PDB entry 4JI7 | X-ray diffraction, 3.50 A resolution | chains A and Q of the 21 polymer chains in the assembly

Chain A:
Molecule: 16S rRNA
Organism: Thermus thermophilus
Sequence (1522 nucleotides; numbered 0 to 1544 plus 19 insertion-coded residues; 42 numbers in that range are skipped by the numbering (no residue carries them; nothing is unmodelled there); the number before each row is that of its first residue; a row labelled like 190A-190L holds insertion residues (190A, then the next letters in order); numbering starts at 0):
     0 UUUGUUGGAG AGUUUGAUCC UGGCUCAGGG UGAACGCUGG CGGCGUGCCU AAGACAUGCA
    60 AGUCGUGCGG G
    73 CCGCGGGGUU UU
    88 ACUCCG
    95 UGGUC
   101 AGCGGCGGAC GGGUGAGUAA CGCGUGGGU
  129A G
   130 ACCUACCCGG AAGAGGGGGA CAACCCGGGG AAACUCGGGC UAAUCCCCCA UGUGGACCCG
   190 C
190A-190L CCCUUGGGGUGU
   191 GUCCAAAGGG CUUU
   216 GCCCGCUUCC GGAUGGGCCC GCGUCCCAUC AGCUAGUUGG UGGGGUAAUG GCCCACCAAG
   276 GCGACGACGG GUAGCCGGUC UGAGAGGAUG GCCGGCCACA GGGGCACUGA GACACGGGCC
   336 CCACUCCUAC GGGAGGCAGC AGUUAGGAAU CUUCCGCAAU GGGCGCAAGC CUGACGGAGC
   396 GACGCCGCUU GGAGGAAGAA GCCCUUCGGG GUGUAAACUC CUGAA
   442 CCCGGGACGA AACCCCCGAC GA
   474 GGGGACUGAC GGUACCGGG
   494 GUAAUAGCGC CGGCCAACUC CGUGCCAGCA GCCGCGGUAA UACGGAGGGC GCGAGCGUUA
   554 CCCGGAUUCA CUGGGCGUAA AGGGCGUGUA GGCGGCCUGG GGCGUCCCAU GUGAAAGACC
   614 ACGGCUCAAC CGUGGGGGAG CGUGGGAUAC GCUCAGGCUA GACGGUGGGA GAGGGUGGUG
   674 GAAUUCCCGG AGUAGCGGUG AAAUGCGCAG AUACCGGGAG GAACGCCGAU GGCGAAGGCA
   734 GCCACCUGGU CCACCCGUGA CGCUGAGGCG CGAAAGCGUG GGGAGCAAAC CGGAUUAGAU
   794 ACCCGGGUAG UCCACGCCCU AAACGAUGCG CGCUAGGUCU CUGGGUCU
   848 CCUGGGGGCC GAAGCUAACG CGUUAAGCGC GCCGCCUGGG GAGUACGGCC GCAAGGCUGA
   908 AACUCAAAGG AAUUGACGGG GGCCCGCACA AGCGGUGGAG CAUGUGGUUU AAUUCGAAGX
   968 AACGCGAAGA ACCUUACCAG GCCUUGACAU GCUAGG
 1003A G
  1004 AACCCGGGUG AAAGCCUGGG GUGCCCC
1030A-1030D GCGA
  1031 GGGGAGCCCU AGCACAGGUG CUGCAUGGCC GUCGUCAGCU CGUGCCGUGA GGUGUUGGGU
  1091 UAAGUCCCGC AACGAGCGCA ACCCCCGCCG UUAGUUGCCA GCGGUUCGGC CGGGCACUCU
  1151 AACGGGACUG CCCGCGAAA
  1171 GCGGGAGGAA GGAGGGGACG ACGUCUGGUC AGCAUGGCCC UUACGGCCUG GGCGACACAC
  1231 GUGCUACAAU GCCCACUACA AAGCGAUGCC ACCCGGCAAC GGGGAGCUAA UCGCAAAAAG
  1291 GUGGGCCCAG UUCGGAUUGG GGUCUGCAAC CCGACCCCAU GAAGCCGGAA UCGCUAGUAA
  1351 UCGCGGAUCA G
 1361A C
  1362 CAUGCCGCGG UGAAUACGUU CCCGGGCCUU GUACACACXG CCXGUXACGC CAUGGGAGCG
  1422 GGCUCUACCC GAAGUCGCCG GG
  1446 AGCCUACGGG
  1459 CAGGCGCCGA GGGUAGGGCC CGUGACUGGG GCGAAGUCGU AACAAGGUAG CUGUACCGGA
  1519 AGGUGCGGCU GGAUCCACUC CUUUCU
Unresolved in the structure: 0-2, 1534-1538
Differences from the reference sequence: conflict C1534 (A2157 in M26923.1), A1535 (C2158 in M26923.1)
Modified / non-standard residues: PSU (pseudouridine-5'-monophosphate) at position 516, 7MG (7N-methyl-8-hydroguanosine-5'-monophosphate) at position 527, M2G (N2-dimethylguanosine-5'-monophosphate) at position 966, 5MC (5-methylcytidine-5'-monophosphate) at position 967, 2MG (2N-methylguanosine-5'-monophosphate) at position 1207, 5MC (5-methylcytidine-5'-monophosphate) at position 1400, 4OC (4n,o2'-methylcytidine-5'-monophosphate) at position 1402, 5MC (5-methylcytidine-5'-monophosphate) at position 1404, 5MC (5-methylcytidine-5'-monophosphate) at position 1407, UR3 (3-methyluridine-5'-monophoshate) at position 1498, MA6 (6N-dimethyladenosine-5'-monophoshate) at position 1518, MA6 (6N-dimethyladenosine-5'-monophoshate) at position 1519, PSU (pseudouridine-5'-monophosphate) at position 1540, PSU (pseudouridine-5'-monophosphate) at position 1541
Metal / ion sites: Mg2+ site 1 near U12 (its only coordinating residue here); Mg2+ site 2: G15, U920; Mg2+ site 3: C58, U387; Mg2+ site 4: A59, U387; Mg2+ site 5 near G61 (its only coordinating residue here); Mg2+ site 6 near U83 (its only coordinating residue here); Mg2+ site 7: G107, G324; Mg2+ site 8 near A109 (its only coordinating residue here); Mg2+ site 9: C110, G377; Mg2+ site 10 near G111 (its only coordinating residue here); Mg2+ site 11: G117, G289; Mg2+ site 12: C121, G124, U125, G236; 98 more Mg2+ sites not listed
Reported in the primary citation:
  - conformationally variable residues (order/disorder transition, register shift): A1408, C1409, G1410 to G1415, G1491, A1492, A1493, G1494
  - mutagenesis - C1490U: increased growth

Chain Q:
Name: Ribosomal protein S17
Organism: Thermus thermophilus
Reference sequence: Q5SHP7 (RS17_THET8); residue numbers follow UniProt; this construct covers 1-105
Chain sequence (105 residues; numbered 1 to 105; the number before each row is that of its first residue):
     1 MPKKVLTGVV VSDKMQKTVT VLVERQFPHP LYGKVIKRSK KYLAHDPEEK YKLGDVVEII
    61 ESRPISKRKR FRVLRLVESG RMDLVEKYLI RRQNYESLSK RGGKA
Unresolved in the structure: 1, 101-105
Metal / ion sites: Mg2+: Ser39 (shared with C280(A) of chain A)

How chain A and chain Q interact:
Pairs across the interface (86):
  G127(A) - Pro2(Q)  hydrogen bond to the sugar
  G127(A) - Glu61(Q)  hydrogen bond to the base
  G128(A) - Pro2(Q)  sugar contact
  G128(A) - Lys3(Q)  hydrogen bond to the phosphate
  G128(A) - Glu61(Q)  sugar contact
  U129(A) - Lys3(Q)  salt bridge to the phosphate
  A130(A) - Arg63(Q)  salt bridge to the phosphate
  A130(A) - Pro64(Q)  base contact
  U190E(A) - Ser62(Q)  base contact
  U190E(A) - Arg63(Q)  hydrogen bond to the base
  U190E(A) - Arg72(Q)  hydrogen bond to the base
  G190F(A) - Arg63(Q)  hydrogen bond to the base
  C234(A) - Pro64(Q)  sugar contact
  C234(A) - Arg70(Q)  hydrogen bond to the phosphate
  C235(A) - Glu61(Q)  hydrogen bond to the sugar
  C235(A) - Arg70(Q)  salt bridge to the phosphate
  C235(A) - Phe71(Q)  sugar contact
  G236(A) - Lys4(Q)  hydrogen bond to the sugar
  G236(A) - Lys40(Q)  salt bridge to the phosphate
  G236(A) - Tyr42(Q)  hydrogen bond to the phosphate
  C237(A) - Arg25(Q)  hydrogen bond to the phosphate
  C237(A) - Lys40(Q)  salt bridge to the phosphate
  C237(A) - Tyr42(Q)  phosphate contact
  G238(A) - Arg25(Q)  salt bridge to the phosphate
  A246(A) - Leu98(Q)  hydrogen bond to the sugar
  A246(A) - Ser99(Q)  hydrogen bond to the sugar
  G247(A) - Ser99(Q)  phosphate contact
  G247(A) - Lys100(Q)  salt bridge to the phosphate
  U253(A) - Met15(Q)  sugar contact
  U253(A) - Lys67(Q)  salt bridge to the phosphate
  G254(A) - Met15(Q)  sugar contact
  G254(A) - Gln16(Q)  hydrogen bond to the base
  G254(A) - Thr18(Q)  hydrogen bond to the sugar
  G254(A) - Ser66(Q)  hydrogen bond to the phosphate
  G254(A) - Lys67(Q)  phosphate contact
  G254(A) - Arg68(Q)  phosphate contact
  G254(A) - Lys69(Q)  hydrogen bond to the phosphate
  G255(A) - Gln16(Q)  sugar contact
  G255(A) - Lys17(Q)  hydrogen bond to the phosphate
  G255(A) - Ile65(Q)  phosphate contact
  G255(A) - Ser66(Q)  phosphate contact
  G255(A) - Lys69(Q)  salt bridge to the phosphate
  U256(A) - Lys17(Q)  salt bridge to the phosphate
  U264(A) - Arg63(Q)  sugar contact
  U264(A) - Pro64(Q)  hydrogen bond to the sugar
  G265(A) - Pro64(Q)  sugar contact
  G265(A) - Ile65(Q)  sugar contact
  G265(A) - Ser66(Q)  hydrogen bond to the sugar
  G265(A) - Lys67(Q)  hydrogen bond to the sugar
  C267(A) - Lys67(Q)  phosphate contact
  G275(A) - Lys14(Q)  phosphate contact
  G275(A) - Met15(Q)  hydrogen bond to the sugar
  G276(A) - Ser12(Q)  hydrogen bond to the phosphate
  G276(A) - Met15(Q)  sugar contact
  G276(A) - Thr20(Q)  phosphate contact
  G276(A) - Arg68(Q)  hydrogen bond to the phosphate
  C277(A) - Lys41(Q)  salt bridge to the phosphate
  C277(A) - Arg68(Q)  salt bridge to the phosphate
  G278(A) - Lys41(Q)  salt bridge to the phosphate
  G278(A) - Tyr95(Q)  base contact
  A279(A) - Tyr95(Q)  hydrogen bond to the phosphate
  A279(A) - Leu98(Q)  base contact
  C280(A) - Arg38(Q)  base contact
  C280(A) - Ser39(Q)  hydrogen bond to the base
  C280(A) - Arg91(Q)  base contact
  C564(A) - Leu31(Q)  sugar contact
  C564(A) - Tyr32(Q)  sugar contact
  U582(A) - Ile90(Q)  sugar contact
  U582(A) - Asn94(Q)  hydrogen bond to the sugar
  A583(A) - Arg91(Q)  sugar contact
  A583(A) - Asn94(Q)  hydrogen bond to the sugar
  G584(A) - Lys87(Q)  phosphate contact
  G584(A) - Arg91(Q)  salt bridge to the phosphate
  G585(A) - Lys34(Q)  hydrogen bond to the sugar
  G585(A) - Lys37(Q)  phosphate contact
  G597(A) - Gln26(Q)  sugar contact
  G597(A) - Val35(Q)  sugar contact
  G635(A) - Pro2(Q)  phosphate contact
  U636(A) - Pro2(Q)  phosphate contact
  C647(A) - Arg81(Q)  salt bridge to the phosphate
  G760(A) - Asn94(Q)  hydrogen bond to the base
  G760(A) - Ser97(Q)  sugar contact
  G760(A) - Leu98(Q)  sugar contact
  G761(A) - Ser97(Q)  sugar contact
  C879(A) - Lys34(Q)  salt bridge to the phosphate
  C896(A) - Lys100(Q)  hydrogen bond to the sugar
Interface residues without a listed pair, chain A (49 interface residues in all): U252, G266, C272, A273, G301, A563, C586, U598, A759, C897
Interface residues without a listed pair, chain Q (49 interface residues in all): Phe27, Pro28, Leu43, His45, Arg92

Summary:
The chain A/chain Q interface involves 49 residues from each chain; the contacts include 31 hydrogen bonds and
16 salt bridges. Among the polar pairs are G127(A)-Glu61(Q), G190F(A)-Arg63(Q) and U190E(A)-Arg63(Q). The
paper reports that C1490U of chain A increases growth; conformational variability at A1408(A), C1409(A) and
G1410(A) among others.
Chain A is 16S rRNA and chain Q is Ribosomal protein S17, both from Thermus thermophilus; the structure,
Crystal Structure of 30S ribosomal subunit from Thermus thermophilus, was determined by X-ray diffraction
together with 4JI0, 4JI1, 4JI2, 4JI3, 4JI4, 4JI5, 4JI6 and 4JI8 from the same study.
